Entry 8ADL (electron microscopy, 2.95 A resolution); this record covers chains I and J of the 22 polymer chains in the assembly.

[Chain I]
Molecule: Restriction of telomere capping protein 1
Organism: Saccharomyces cerevisiae
UniProt: Q08281 (RTC1_YEAST); residue numbers follow UniProt; this construct covers 1-1341
Amino-acid sequence (1341 residues; numbered 1 to 1341; the number before each row is that of its first residue):
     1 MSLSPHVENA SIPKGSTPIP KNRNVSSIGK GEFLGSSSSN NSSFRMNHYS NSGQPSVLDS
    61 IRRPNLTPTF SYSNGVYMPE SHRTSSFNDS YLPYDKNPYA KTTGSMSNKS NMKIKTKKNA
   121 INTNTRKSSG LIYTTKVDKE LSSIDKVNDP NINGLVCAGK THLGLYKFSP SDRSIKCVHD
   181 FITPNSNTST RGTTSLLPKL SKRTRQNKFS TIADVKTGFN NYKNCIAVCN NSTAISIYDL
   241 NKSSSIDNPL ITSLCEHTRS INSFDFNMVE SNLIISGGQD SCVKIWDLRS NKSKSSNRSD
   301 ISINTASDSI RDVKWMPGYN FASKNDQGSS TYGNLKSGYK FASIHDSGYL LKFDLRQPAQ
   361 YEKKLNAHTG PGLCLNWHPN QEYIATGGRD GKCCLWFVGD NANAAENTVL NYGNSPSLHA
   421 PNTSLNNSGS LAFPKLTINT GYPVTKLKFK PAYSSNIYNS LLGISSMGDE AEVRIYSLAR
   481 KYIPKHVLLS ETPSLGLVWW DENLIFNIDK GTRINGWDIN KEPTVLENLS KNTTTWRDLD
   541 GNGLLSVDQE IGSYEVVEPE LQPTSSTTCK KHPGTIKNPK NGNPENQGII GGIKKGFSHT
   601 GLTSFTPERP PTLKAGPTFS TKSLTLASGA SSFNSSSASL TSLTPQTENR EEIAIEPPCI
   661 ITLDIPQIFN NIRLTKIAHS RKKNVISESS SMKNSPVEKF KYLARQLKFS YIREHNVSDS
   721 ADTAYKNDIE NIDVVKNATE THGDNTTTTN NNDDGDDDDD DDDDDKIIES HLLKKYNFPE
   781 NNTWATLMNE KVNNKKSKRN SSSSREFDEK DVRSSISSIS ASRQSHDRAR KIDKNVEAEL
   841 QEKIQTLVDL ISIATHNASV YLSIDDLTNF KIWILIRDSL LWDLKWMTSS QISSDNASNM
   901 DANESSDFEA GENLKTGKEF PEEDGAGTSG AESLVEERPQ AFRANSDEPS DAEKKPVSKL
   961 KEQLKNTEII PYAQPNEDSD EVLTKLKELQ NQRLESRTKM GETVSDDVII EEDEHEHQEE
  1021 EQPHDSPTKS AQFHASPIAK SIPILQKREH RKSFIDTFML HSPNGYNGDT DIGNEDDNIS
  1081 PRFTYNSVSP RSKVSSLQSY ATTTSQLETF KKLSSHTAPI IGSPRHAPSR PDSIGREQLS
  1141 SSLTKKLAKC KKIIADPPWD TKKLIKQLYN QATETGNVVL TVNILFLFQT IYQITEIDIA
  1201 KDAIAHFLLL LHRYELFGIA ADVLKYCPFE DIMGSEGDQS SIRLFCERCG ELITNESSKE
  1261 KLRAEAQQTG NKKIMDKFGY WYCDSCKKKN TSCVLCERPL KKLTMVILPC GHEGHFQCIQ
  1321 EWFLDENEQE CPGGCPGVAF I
Unresolved in the structure: 1-127, 159-160, 183-210, 291-297, 323-336, 400-432, 557-653, 680-693, 713-835, 891-1153
UniProt features mapped onto this chain:
  - zinc finger: C1293 to C1335 (RING-type)
  - modified residue (Phosphoserine): S1036, S1080, S1087, S1089, S1123, S1133
Bound ions: Zn2+ site 1: C1246, C1249, C1283, C1286; Zn2+ site 2: C1293, C1296, H1315, C1318; Zn2+ site 3: C1310, H1312, C1331, C1335

[Chain J]
Molecule: SEH-associated protein 4
Organism: Saccharomyces cerevisiae
UniProt: P38164 (SEA4_YEAST); residues 1-1038 here = UniProt positions 1-1038
Amino-acid sequence (1038 residues; numbered 1 to 1038; the number before each row is that of its first residue):
     1 MGLIKKVTHW SYDNLIDYLS VNPTRDEVTH YKVDPENESD ESIIKLHTVK DFGSITCLDY
    61 SESEIGMIGV GEKNGYLRIF NISGQNSSSP ASHAPVGLNA NNETSMTNAS GGKAAQAENI
   121 VGSVSNLKDT QGYPVSETNY DIRVRAKKQR CINSLGINTN GLIAMGLDRN KHDSSLQIWD
   181 MNYHDDSHET INPMFSYCTN ESIVSLKFLN DTSVLAASTK FLKEIDVRSP NPIYQHPTRL
   241 TYDIKLNPFN DWQFSTYGDD GTLAIWDRRK LSDQASLGDL NVASPLLTFE KLVGSGAASR
   301 KYMNSCFRWS CVRNNEFATL HRGDTIKRWR LGYYCDSNRD IAADDDNEMN IENLFVSSVH
   361 DTNTMYDRVA TFDYIPRSNN GTSLICMRQS GTIYRMPISE VCSKAILNNR NSLLLSNFEN
   421 TEIDEIRVNN EHEKSNLENV KTILKNLSFE DLDVSEDYFP SGHDEPNNEI EYSELSEEEN
   481 EGSNDVLDSK RGFELFWKPE KLLEKDISVI MRTRASLGYG LDPMNTVEMI DSSKNLQNNA
   541 YIRNTWRWIA IAKASVDDGT MVSGDLDLGY EGVIGIWNGI NGISNQDRYR QETILSDKQL
   601 NKEMEKIIKL RRKNRDRNSP IANAAGSPKY VQRRLCLIIS GWDLSRSDYE DKYNIIMKNG
   661 HYEKAAAWAV FFGDIPKAVE ILGSAKKERL RLIATAIAGY LAYKDLPGNN AWRQQCRKMS
   721 SELDDPYLRV IFAFIADNDW WDILYEPAIS LRERLGVALR FLNDTDLTTF LDRTSSTVIE
   781 NGELEGLILT GITPNGIDLL QSYVNKTSDV QSAALISIFG SPRYFRDQRV DEWIQTYRDM
   841 LKSWELFSMR ARFDVLRSKL SRTKTGVLTA DIKPRQIYIQ CQNCKQNINT PRTSSPSSAV
   901 STSAGNYKNG EAYRRNNADY KKFNTGSSEA QAADEKPRHK YCCPHCGSSF PRCAICLMPL
   961 GTSNLPFVIN GTQSRDPMQT EDSQDGANRE LVSRKLKLNE WFSFCLSCNH GMHAGHAEEW
  1021 FDRHNVCPTP GCTCQCNK
Unresolved in the structure: 1, 84-139, 274-282, 338-349, 430-495, 534-538, 581-594, 612-624, 891-936, 973-987
UniProt features mapped onto this chain:
  - modified residue (Phosphoserine): S123, S136
Bound ions: Zn2+ site 1: C881, C884, C943, C946; Zn2+ site 2: C953, C956, H1013, H1016; Zn2+ site 3: C1005, C1008, C1034, C1036; Zn2+ site 4: C1008, H1010, C1027, C1032

[How chain I and chain J interact]
Residue-residue contacts (137):
  R705(I) - R1023(J)
  H1212(I) - I955(J)
  E1215(I) - F967(J)
  F1217(I) - I955(J)
  F1217(I) - C956(J)  hydrophobic
  F1217(I) - F967(J)  hydrophobic
  G1218(I) - I955(J)
  G1218(I) - W1020(J)
  A1221(I) - W1020(J)  hydrophobic
  D1222(I) - W1020(J)
  D1222(I) - H1024(J)  salt bridge
  L1224(I) - P1030(J)
  K1225(I) - V1026(J)
  K1225(I) - C1027(J)  hydrogen bond (side chain-backbone)
  K1225(I) - P1028(J)
  K1225(I) - T1029(J)  hydrogen bond (side chain-backbone)
  K1225(I) - P1030(J)
  K1225(I) - C1032(J)  hydrogen bond (side chain-backbone)
  M1233(I) - L957(J)  hydrophobic
  D1238(I) - Q882(J)  hydrogen bond (backbone-side chain)
  Q1239(I) - Q882(J)
  Q1239(I) - P951(J)
  Q1239(I) - R952(J)  hydrogen bond (backbone-backbone)
  Q1239(I) - L957(J)
  S1240(I) - R952(J)  hydrogen bond (side chain-backbone)
  S1240(I) - C953(J)
  S1240(I) - A954(J)
  S1240(I) - N1009(J)
  S1240(I) - H1010(J)
  S1240(I) - G1011(J)  hydrogen bond (backbone-backbone)
  S1241(I) - Q882(J)  hydrogen bond
  S1241(I) - P951(J)
  S1241(I) - N1009(J)
  I1242(I) - I879(J)  hydrophobic
  I1242(I) - F1002(J)  hydrophobic
  I1242(I) - F1004(J)  hydrophobic
  I1242(I) - N1009(J)  hydrogen bond (backbone-side chain)
  I1242(I) - G1011(J)
  R1243(I) - Y878(J)
  R1243(I) - I879(J)
  R1243(I) - Q880(J)  hydrogen bond (backbone-backbone)
  L1244(I) - Y878(J)
  L1244(I) - F1004(J)  hydrophobic
  F1245(I) - Y878(J)  hydrogen bond (backbone-backbone)
  F1245(I) - Q880(J)
  F1245(I) - N887(J)
  C1246(I) - Y878(J)
  E1247(I) - R875(J)
  E1247(I) - Q876(J)
  E1247(I) - Y878(J)
  L1252(I) - Q880(J)
  F1278(I) - S1007(J)
  G1279(I) - L1006(J)
  G1279(I) - S1007(J)
  Y1280(I) - L1006(J)  hydrogen bond (backbone-backbone)
  Y1280(I) - S1007(J)
  Y1280(I) - N1009(J)
  W1281(I) - L1006(J)
  W1281(I) - S1007(J)
  T1291(I) - L1006(J)
  S1292(I) - Q876(J)
  V1294(I) - R850(J)  hydrogen bond (backbone-side chain)
  L1295(I) - F847(J)
  L1295(I) - R850(J)  hydrogen bond (backbone-side chain)
  L1295(I) - A851(J)  hydrophobic
  C1296(I) - F847(J)
  E1297(I) - R850(J)
  E1297(I) - K873(J)  salt bridge
  R1298(I) - F847(J)
  L1300(I) - L1006(J)
  K1301(I) - L1006(J)
  K1301(I) - S1007(J)  hydrogen bond (backbone-side chain)
  K1302(I) - C1005(J)  hydrogen bond (backbone-side chain)
  K1302(I) - S1007(J)
  K1302(I) - Q1035(J)  hydrogen bond (side chain-backbone)
  K1302(I) - C1036(J)
  K1302(I) - K1038(J)
  L1303(I) - S1003(J)
  L1303(I) - F1004(J)
  L1303(I) - C1036(J)
  T1304(I) - S1003(J)  hydrogen bond (backbone-side chain)
  T1304(I) - F1004(J)  hydrogen bond (side chain-backbone)
  T1304(I) - L1006(J)
  M1305(I) - L998(J)  hydrophobic
  M1305(I) - W1001(J)  hydrophobic
  M1305(I) - F1002(J)
  M1305(I) - A1014(J)  hydrophobic
  V1306(I) - I877(J)  hydrophobic
  V1306(I) - F1002(J)  hydrogen bond (backbone-backbone)
  V1306(I) - F1004(J)  hydrophobic
  L1308(I) - R875(J)
  L1308(I) - Y941(J)  hydrophobic
  L1308(I) - F950(J)  hydrophobic
  L1308(I) - F1002(J)  hydrophobic
  P1309(I) - R875(J)
  P1309(I) - Y941(J)
  C1310(I) - R875(J)  hydrogen bond (backbone-side chain)
  G1311(I) - R875(J)
  G1311(I) - Q876(J)  hydrogen bond (backbone-backbone)
  G1311(I) - I877(J)  hydrogen bond (backbone-backbone)
  H1312(I) - K873(J)  hydrogen bond (side chain-backbone)
  H1312(I) - P874(J)  hydrogen bond (side chain-backbone)
  E1313(I) - Q876(J)  hydrogen bond (backbone-side chain)
  E1313(I) - I877(J)
  E1313(I) - F1004(J)
  F1316(I) - S1003(J)
  I1319(I) - W1001(J)  hydrophobic
  Q1320(I) - K995(J)
  Q1320(I) - L998(J)
  W1322(I) - S848(J)
  W1322(I) - A851(J)  hydrophobic
  W1322(I) - R852(J)
  F1323(I) - R994(J)  hydrogen bond (backbone-side chain)
  F1323(I) - W1001(J)  hydrophobic
  L1324(I) - R994(J)
  L1324(I) - K995(J)
  L1324(I) - L998(J)  hydrophobic
  E1326(I) - S848(J)  hydrogen bond
  E1326(I) - R852(J)  salt bridge
  N1327(I) - R994(J)
  E1328(I) - R852(J)  salt bridge
  E1328(I) - R994(J)  hydrogen bond (backbone-side chain)
  Q1329(I) - R994(J)  hydrogen bond
  C1331(I) - V855(J)
  P1332(I) - R850(J)
  P1332(I) - A851(J)
  P1332(I) - D854(J)
  G1333(I) - D854(J)
  G1334(I) - S858(J)
  G1334(I) - I872(J)
  P1336(I) - R862(J)
  P1336(I) - L868(J)  hydrophobic
  F1340(I) - W1001(J)
  I1341(I) - R994(J)
  I1341(I) - K997(J)
  I1341(I) - L998(J)
  I1341(I) - W1001(J)
Interface residues without a listed pair, chain I (64 interface residues in all): E1330, C1335
Interface residues without a listed pair, chain J (70 interface residues in all): K842, E845, Q886, G961, L991, C1008, H1016, A1017, E1018, F1021, C1034, N1037

[In short]
64 residues of chain I and 70 residues of chain J are in contact; the contacts include 30 hydrogen bonds and 4
salt bridges. Among the polar pairs are D1222(I)-H1024(J), E1297(I)-K873(J) and E1326(I)-R852(J). C1246(I),
C1249(I), C1283(I) and C1286(I) form the Zn2+ site 1.
Chain I is Restriction of telomere capping protein 1 and chain J is SEH-associated protein 4, both from
Saccharomyces cerevisiae; the structure, Cryo-EM structure of the SEA complex, was determined by electron
microscopy together with 8AE6 from the same study.
